Entry 3ADD (X-ray diffraction, 2.40 A resolution); this record covers chains A and B of the 4 polymer chains in the assembly.

Chain A (and B):
Protein: L-seryl-tRNA(Sec) kinase
From: Methanocaldococcus jannaschii
Notes: EC 2.7.1.-; chain B of this document is another copy of the same molecule, construct and numbering; everything in this record applies to it too
UniProtKB: Q58933 (PSTK_METJA); numbering as in UniProt (aligned over 1-248)
Sequence (259 residues; each row starts with the number of its first residue; numbers below 1 keep their minus sign (Mse-10 is residue -10)):
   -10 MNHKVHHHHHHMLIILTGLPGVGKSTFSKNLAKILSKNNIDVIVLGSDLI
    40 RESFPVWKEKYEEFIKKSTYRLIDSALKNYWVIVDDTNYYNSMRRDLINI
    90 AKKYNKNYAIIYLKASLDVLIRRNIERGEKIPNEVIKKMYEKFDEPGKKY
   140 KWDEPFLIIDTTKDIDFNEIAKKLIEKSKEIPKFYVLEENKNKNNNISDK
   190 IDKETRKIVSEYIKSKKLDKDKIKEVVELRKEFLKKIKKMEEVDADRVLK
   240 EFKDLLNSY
Disordered / not traced: -10 to -3 (chain B: -10 to -2, 174-184)
Modified residues: Mse-10 (selenomethionine); Mse1, Mse82, Mse128, Mse229 (selenomethionine; parent Met)
Sequence notes: expression tag (-10 to 0)
Ion coordination: Mg2+: Ser14 (together with AMP-PNP)
Residues lining bound ligands: AMP-PNP (ANP; phosphoaminophosphonic acid-adenylate ester): Leu8, Pro9, Gly10, Val11, Gly12, Lys13, Ser14, Thr15, Asp37, Asp74, Thr76, Arg112, Arg116, Thr150
Curated features (UniProtKB/Swiss-Prot):
  - binding site (ATP): Gly7 to Ser14

How chain A and chain B interact:
Residue-residue contacts (43):
  Ala21(A) - Pro44(B)
  Lys22(A) - Pro44(B)
  Ser25(A) - Pro44(B)
  Ser25(A) - Val45(B)
  Asp30(A) - Lys47(B)  salt bridge
  Asp30(A) - Lys49(B)  salt bridge
  Asp30(A) - Tyr50(B)  hydrogen bond
  Val31(A) - Phe43(B)
  Val31(A) - Pro44(B)
  Ile32(A) - Ser42(B)
  Ile32(A) - Phe43(B)  hydrophobic
  Ile32(A) - Phe53(B)  hydrophobic
  Val33(A) - Ser42(B)  hydrogen bond (backbone-backbone)
  Leu38(A) - Leu38(B)
  Leu38(A) - Ser42(B)
  Ile39(A) - Leu61(B)  hydrophobic
  Ser42(A) - Ile32(B)
  Ser42(A) - Val33(B)  hydrogen bond (backbone-backbone)
  Ser42(A) - Leu38(B)
  Phe43(A) - Val31(B)
  Phe43(A) - Ile32(B)  hydrophobic
  Phe43(A) - Tyr69(B)  hydrophobic
  Pro44(A) - Ala21(B)
  Pro44(A) - Lys22(B)
  Pro44(A) - Ser25(B)
  Pro44(A) - Val31(B)
  Val45(A) - Ser25(B)
  Lys47(A) - Asp30(B)  salt bridge
  Lys49(A) - Asp30(B)  salt bridge
  Tyr50(A) - Asp30(B)  hydrogen bond
  Tyr50(A) - Tyr69(B)
  Phe53(A) - Ile32(B)  hydrophobic
  Phe53(A) - Ser64(B)
  Phe53(A) - Ala65(B)  hydrophobic
  Phe53(A) - Tyr69(B)
  Arg60(A) - Arg60(B)
  Leu61(A) - Ile39(B)  hydrophobic
  Leu61(A) - Ser57(B)
  Ser64(A) - Phe53(B)
  Ser64(A) - Arg60(B)  hydrogen bond
  Ala65(A) - Phe53(B)  hydrophobic
  Tyr69(A) - Phe43(B)  hydrophobic
  Tyr69(A) - Phe53(B)
Other interface residues (no listed pair), chain A (24 interface residues in all): Leu34, Ser57
Other interface residues (no listed pair), chain B (24 interface residues in all): Leu34

Overview:
The chain A/chain B interface involves 24 residues from each chain; the contacts include 5 hydrogen bonds and
4 salt bridges. Polar contacts include Asp30(A)-Lys47(B), Asp30(A)-Lys49(B) and Asp30(A)-Tyr50(B). Chain A
binds AMP-PNP. UniProt lists 8 ATP-binding residues on chain A.
Both chains are L-seryl-tRNA(Sec) kinase (Methanocaldococcus jannaschii). Entry 3ADD (Crystal structure of
O-phosphoseryl-tRNA kinase complexed with selenocysteine tRNA and AMPPNP (crystal type 3)) was determined by
X-ray diffraction together with 3ADB and 3ADC from the same study.
